Entry 8FLS (electron microscopy, 3.09 A resolution); this record covers chains A and R of the 6 polymer chains in the assembly.

== Chain A ==
Protein: Guanine nucleotide-binding protein G(s) subunit alpha isoforms short
Source organism: Homo sapiens
Reference sequence: P63092 (GNAS2_HUMAN); numbering as in UniProt (aligned over 1-394)
Sequence (394 residues; each row starts with the number of its first residue):
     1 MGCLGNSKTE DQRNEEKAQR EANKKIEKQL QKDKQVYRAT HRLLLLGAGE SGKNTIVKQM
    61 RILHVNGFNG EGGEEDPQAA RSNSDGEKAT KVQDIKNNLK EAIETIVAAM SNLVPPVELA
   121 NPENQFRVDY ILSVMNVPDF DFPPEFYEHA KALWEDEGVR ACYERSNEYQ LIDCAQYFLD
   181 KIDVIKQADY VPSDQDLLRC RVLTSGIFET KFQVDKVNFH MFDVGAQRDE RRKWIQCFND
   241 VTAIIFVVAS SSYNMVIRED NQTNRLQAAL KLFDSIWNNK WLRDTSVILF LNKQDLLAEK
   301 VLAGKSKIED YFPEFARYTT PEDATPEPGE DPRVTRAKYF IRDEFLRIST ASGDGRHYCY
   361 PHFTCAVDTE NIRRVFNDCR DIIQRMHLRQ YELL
Disordered / not traced: 1-12, 64-204, 254-261
Construct notes: engineered mutation Asn54 (Ser in P63092), Ala226 (Gly in P63092), Ala268 (Glu in P63092), Lys271 (Asn in P63092), Asp274 (Lys in P63092), Lys280 (Arg in P63092), Asp284 (Thr in P63092), Thr285 (Ile in P63092)

== Chain R ==
Protein: Parathyroid hormone/parathyroid hormone-related peptide receptor
Source organism: Homo sapiens
Reference sequence: Q03431 (PTH1R_HUMAN); numbering as in UniProt (aligned over 28-593)
Sequence (616 residues; numbered -3 to 612; the number before each row is that of its first residue; numbers below 1 keep their minus sign (Met-3 is residue -3)):
    -3 MKTIIALSYI FCLVFADYKD DDDLEVLFQG PADDVMTKEE QIFLLHRAQA QCEKRLKEVL
    57 QRPASIMESD KGWTSASTSG KPRKDKASGK LYPESEEDKE APTGSRYRGR PCLPEWDHIL
   117 CWPLGAPGEV VAVPCPDYIY DFNHKGHAYR RCDRNGSWEL VPGHNRTWAN YSECVKFLTN
   177 ETREREVFDR LGMIYTVGYS VSLASLTVAV LILAYFRRLH CTRNYIHMHL FLSFMLRAVS
   237 IFVKDAVLYS GATLDEAERL TEEELRAIAQ APPPPATAAA GYAGCRVAVT FFLYFLATNY
   297 YWILVEGLYL HSLIFMAFFS EKKYLWGFTV FGWGLPAVFV AVWVSVRATL ANTGCWDLSS
   357 GNKKWIIQVP ILASIVLNFI LFINIVRVLA TKLRETNAGR CDTRQQYRKL LKSTLVLMPL
   417 FGVHYIVFMA TPYTEVSGTL WQVQMHYEML FNSFQGFFVA IIYCFCNGEV QAEIKKSWSR
   477 WTLALDFKRK ARSGSSSYSY GPMVSHTSVT NVGPRVGLGL PLSPRLLPTA TTNGHPQLPG
   537 HAKPGTPALE TLETTPPAMA APKDDGFLNG SCSGLDEEAS GPERPPALLQ EEWETVMPAG
   597 LEVLFQGPHH HHHHHH
Disordered / not traced: -3 to 30, 55-104, 247-276, 393-398, 479-612
Disulfides: Cys48-Cys117, Cys108-Cys148, Cys131-Cys170, Cys281-Cys351
Construct notes: expression tag (-3 to 27, 594-612)

== How chain A and chain R interact ==
Contacting residue pairs - 26 pairs, chain A then chain R:
  His41(A) with Phe314(R)
  Val217(A) with Phe314(R), hydrophobic
  Phe376(A) with Phe314(R), hydrophobic
  Arg380(A) with Phe314(R)
  Asp381(A) with Lys388(R), salt bridge; Glu391(R)
  Ile383(A) with Ala313(R), hydrophobic
  Gln384(A) with Ile310(R), hydrogen bond (side chain-backbone); Lys388(R), hydrogen bond
  Arg385(A) with Lys388(R), hydrogen bond (side chain-backbone); Glu391(R), salt bridge; Thr392(R)
  His387(A) with Leu309(R)
  Leu388(A) with Ile310(R), hydrophobic; Lys388(R)
  Gln390(A) with Arg219(R), hydrogen bond (backbone-side chain)
  Tyr391(A) with Arg219(R); His223(R); Tyr305(R); Leu306(R), hydrophobic
  Glu392(A) with Asn463(R); Gly464(R), hydrogen bond (side chain-backbone)
  Leu393(A) with Leu385(R); Ser409(R), hydrogen bond (backbone-side chain); Leu413(R), hydrophobic
  Leu394(A) with Leu385(R), hydrophobic
Interface residues without a listed pair, chain A (17 interface residues in all): Phe219, Cys379
Interface residues without a listed pair, chain R (19 interface residues in all): Glu302, Leu389, Tyr459

== Overview ==
The interface between chain A and chain R involves 17 residues on one side and 19 on the other, with 6
hydrogen bonds and 2 salt bridges. Among the polar pairs are Asp381(A)-Lys388(R), Arg385(A)-Glu391(R) and
Gln384(A)-Ile310(R).
Chain A is Guanine nucleotide-binding protein G(s) subunit alpha isoforms short and chain R is Parathyroid
hormone/parathyroid hormone-related peptide receptor, both from Homo sapiens; the structure, Human PTH1R in
complex with Abaloparatide and Gs, was determined by electron microscopy together with 8FLQ, 8FLR, 8FLT and
8FLU from the same study.
